PDB entry 7NKH | electron microscopy, 2.78 A resolution | chains B and G of the 7 polymer chains in the assembly

[Chain B]
Protein: ATP synthase subunit alpha
From: Mycolicibacterium smegmatis MC2 155
Notes: EC 7.1.2.2
UniProt: A0R202 (ATPA_MYCS2); residue numbers follow UniProt; this construct covers 1-548
Sequence (548 residues; each row starts with the number of its first residue):
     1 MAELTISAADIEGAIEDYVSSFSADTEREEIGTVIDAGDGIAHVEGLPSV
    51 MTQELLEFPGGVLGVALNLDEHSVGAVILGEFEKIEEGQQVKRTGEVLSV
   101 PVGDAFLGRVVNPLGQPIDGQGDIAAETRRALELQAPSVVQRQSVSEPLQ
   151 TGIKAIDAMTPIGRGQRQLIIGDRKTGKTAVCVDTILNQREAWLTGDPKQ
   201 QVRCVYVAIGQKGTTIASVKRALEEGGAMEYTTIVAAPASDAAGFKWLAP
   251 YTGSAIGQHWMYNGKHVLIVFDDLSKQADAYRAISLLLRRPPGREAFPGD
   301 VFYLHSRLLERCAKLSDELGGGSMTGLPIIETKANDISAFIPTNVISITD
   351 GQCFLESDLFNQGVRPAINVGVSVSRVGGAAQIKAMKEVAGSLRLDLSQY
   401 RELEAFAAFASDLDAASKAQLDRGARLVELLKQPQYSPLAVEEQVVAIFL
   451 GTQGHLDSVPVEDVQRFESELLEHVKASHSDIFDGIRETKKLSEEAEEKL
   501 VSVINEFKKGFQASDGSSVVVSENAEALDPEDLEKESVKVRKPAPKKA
Disordered / not traced: 1-28, 407-413, 522-548
Swiss-Prot annotation at these positions:
  - binding site (ATP): Gly172 to Thr179
  - site: Ser373 (Required for activity)
Ion coordination: Mg2+: Thr179 (together with ATP)
Residues lining bound ligands:
  - ATP (adenosine-5'-triphosphate), molecule 1: Asp173, Arg174, Lys175, Thr176, Gly177, Lys178, Thr179, Ala180, Gln211, Phe360, Arg365, Pro366, Gln433, Pro434, Gln435
  - ATP, molecule 2: Ile346, Ser347, Val374, Arg376

[Chain G]
Protein: ATP synthase gamma chain
From: Mycolicibacterium smegmatis MC2 155
UniProt: A0R201 (ATPG_MYCS2); numbering as in UniProt (aligned over 1-307)
Sequence (307 residues; each row starts with the number of its first residue):
     1 MAATLRELRGRIRSAGSIKKITKAQELIATSRIAKAQARVEAARPYAAEI
    51 TNMLTELAGASALDHPLLVERKQPKRAGVLVVSSDRGLCGAYNANVLRRA
   101 EELFSLLRDEGKDPVLYVVGRKALGYFSFRQRTVVESWTGFSERPTYENA
   151 REIADTLVNAFMAGADDEGDDAGADGILGVDELHIVFTEFRSMLSQTAVA
   201 RRAAPMEVEYVGEVETGPRTLYSFEPDPETLFDALLPRYIATRVYAALLE
   251 AAASESASRRRAMKSATDNADDLIKALTLAANRERQAQITQEISEIVGGA
   301 NALAGSK
Disordered / not traced: 1-2, 36-85, 95-257, 305-307

[How chain B and chain G interact]
Residue-residue contacts - 4 pairs, chain B then chain G:
  Arg289(B) with Asn301(G), hydrogen bond
  Ala296(B) with Thr290(G)
  Ala334(B) with Leu279(G), hydrophobic
  Asp336(B) with Arg283(G), salt bridge
Also at the interface, not in a pair above, chain B (5 interface residues in all): Glu295

[In short]
5 residues of chain B face 4 of chain G across their interface, with 1 hydrogen bond and 1 salt bridge. Polar
contacts include Asp336(B)-Arg283(G) and Arg289(B)-Asn301(G). Chain B binds ATP. Curated annotation (UniProt)
lists 8 ATP-binding residues on chain B.
Chain B is ATP synthase subunit alpha and chain G is ATP synthase gamma chain, both from Mycolicibacterium
smegmatis MC2 155; the structure, Mycobacterium smegmatis ATP synthase F1 state 2, was determined by electron
microscopy (same publication as 7NJK, 7NJL, 7NJM, 7NJN, 7NJO, 7NJP and 20 further entries).
